PDB entry 3OVE | X-ray diffraction, 1.82 A resolution | chains A and B

[Chain A]
Name: Growth factor receptor-bound protein 2
From: Homo sapiens
UniProt: P62993 (GRB2_HUMAN); numbering as in UniProt (aligned over 53-163)
Sequence (117 residues; numbered 53 to 169; the number before each row is that of its first residue):
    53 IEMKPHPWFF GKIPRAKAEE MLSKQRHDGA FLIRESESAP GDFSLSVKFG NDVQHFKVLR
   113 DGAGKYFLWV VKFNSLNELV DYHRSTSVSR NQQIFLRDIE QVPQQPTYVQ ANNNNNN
Unresolved in the structure: 53, 155-169
Differences from the reference sequence: expression tag (164-169)
Curated features (UniProtKB/Swiss-Prot):
  - modified residue: Lys109 (N6-acetyllysine)
  - cross-link: Lys109 (Glycyl lysine isopeptide (Lys-Gly) (interchain with G-Cter in ubiquitin))

[Chain B]
Name: PYAC7CN
Sequence (5 residues; row label = number of the first residue in the row):
     1 XYXNX
Modified residues: ACT (acetate ion) at position 1, 03E (1-aminocycloheptanecarboxylic acid) at position 3, NH2 (amino group) at position 5; Tyr2 (o-phosphotyrosine; PTR)

[How chain A and chain B interact]
Pairs across the interface (19; chain A residue first):
  Arg67(A) with ACT_1(B), hydrogen bond (side chain-backbone); Tyr2(B)
  Arg86(A) with Tyr2(B)
  Ser88(A) with Tyr2(B)
  Ser90(A) with Tyr2(B)
  Ser96(A) with Tyr2(B)
  Gln106(A) with 03E_3(B)
  His107(A) with ACT_1(B); Tyr2(B); 03E_3(B), hydrogen bond (backbone-backbone)
  Phe108(A) with Tyr2(B); 03E_3(B); Asn4(B)
  Lys109(A) with Tyr2(B); Asn4(B), hydrogen bond (backbone-side chain)
  Leu111(A) with Asn4(B)
  Leu120(A) with Asn4(B), hydrogen bond (backbone-side chain)
  Trp121(A) with 03E_3(B); Asn4(B)
Other interface residues (no listed pair), chain B (5 interface residues in all): NH2_5
From the paper, about this interface:
  - interface residues, chain A: Gln106(A), His107(A), Phe108(A)

[Overview]
12 residues of chain A and 5 residues of chain B are in contact; the contacts include 4 hydrogen bonds. Among
the polar pairs are Arg67(A)-ACT_1(B), Lys109(A)-Asn4(B) and Leu120(A)-Asn4(B). From the paper: interface
residues Gln106(A), His107(A) and Phe108(A).
Chain A is Growth factor receptor-bound protein 2 (Homo sapiens) and chain B is PYAC7CN; the structure,
Crystal Structure of the Grb2 SH2 Domain in Complex with a pYXN-Derived Tripeptide, was determined by X-ray
diffraction together with 3OV1, 3S8L, 3S8N and 3S8O from the same study.
